PDB entry 5V43 | X-ray diffraction, 2.32 A resolution | chains A and B

# Chain A (and B)
Protein: Ig gamma-1 chain C region
From: Homo sapiens
Notes: chain B of this document is another copy of the same molecule, construct and numbering; everything in this record applies to it too
Reference sequence: P01857 (IGHG1_HUMAN); residues 221-446 here correspond to UniProt positions 104-329 (UniProt number = residue number - 117)
Chain sequence (226 residues; row label = number of the first residue in the row):
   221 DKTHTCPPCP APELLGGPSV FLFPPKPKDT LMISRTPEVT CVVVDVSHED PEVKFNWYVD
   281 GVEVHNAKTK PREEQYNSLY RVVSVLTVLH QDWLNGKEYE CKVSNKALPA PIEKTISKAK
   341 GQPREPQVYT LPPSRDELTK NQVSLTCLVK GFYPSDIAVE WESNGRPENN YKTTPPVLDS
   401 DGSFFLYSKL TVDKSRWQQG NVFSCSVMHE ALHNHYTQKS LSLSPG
Disordered / not traced: 221-235, 445-446 (chain B: 221-235, 249-255, 445-446)
Differences from the reference sequence: conflict Leu-299 (Thr182 in P01857), Glu-320 (Lys203 in P01857), Arg-386 (Gln269 in P01857)
Disulfide bonds: Cys-261/Cys-321, Cys-367/Cys-425
Swiss-Prot annotation at these positions:
  - glycosylation: Asn-297 (N-linked (GlcNAc...) (complex) asparagine)
From the paper describing this entry:
  - conformationally variable residues (domain motion): Glu-269

# How chain A and chain B interact
Contacting residue pairs (59; chain A residue first):
  Phe-241(A) / Glu-269(B)
  Phe-241(A) / Asp-270(B)
  Val-264(A) / Asp-270(B)
  Val-264(A) / Lys-326(B)
  Asp-265(A) / Lys-326(B)
  Tyr-296(A) / Glu-272(B)
  Tyr-296(A) / Lys-274(B)
  Tyr-296(A) / Ser-324(B)
  Tyr-296(A) / Lys-326(B)  hydrogen bond
  Asn-297(A) / Lys-326(B)
  Arg-301(A) / Leu-328(B)  hydrogen bond (side chain-backbone)
  Arg-301(A) / Pro-329(B)  hydrogen bond (side chain-backbone)
  Gln-347(A) / Lys-360(B)
  Tyr-349(A) / Ser-354(B)
  Tyr-349(A) / Asp-356(B)
  Tyr-349(A) / Glu-357(B)
  Tyr-349(A) / Lys-360(B)
  Leu-351(A) / Leu-351(B)  hydrophobic
  Leu-351(A) / Pro-352(B)
  Leu-351(A) / Ser-354(B)
  Leu-351(A) / Thr-366(B)
  Pro-352(A) / Leu-351(B)
  Ser-354(A) / Tyr-349(B)
  Ser-354(A) / Thr-350(B)
  Ser-354(A) / Leu-351(B)
  Asp-356(A) / Tyr-349(B)
  Asp-356(A) / Lys-439(B)
  Glu-357(A) / Tyr-349(B)
  Glu-357(A) / Lys-370(B)  salt bridge
  Lys-360(A) / Gln-347(B)
  Lys-360(A) / Tyr-349(B)
  Ser-364(A) / Leu-368(B)
  Ser-364(A) / Lys-370(B)
  Thr-366(A) / Leu-351(B)
  Thr-366(A) / Tyr-407(B)  hydrogen bond
  Leu-368(A) / Ser-364(B)
  Lys-370(A) / Glu-357(B)
  Lys-370(A) / Ser-364(B)
  Asn-390(A) / Ser-400(B)
  Lys-392(A) / Leu-398(B)
  Lys-392(A) / Ser-400(B)
  Lys-392(A) / Phe-405(B)
  Thr-394(A) / Thr-394(B)
  Thr-394(A) / Val-397(B)
  Pro-395(A) / Pro-395(B)  hydrophobic
  Val-397(A) / Thr-394(B)
  Leu-398(A) / Lys-392(B)
  Asp-399(A) / Lys-409(B)  salt bridge
  Ser-400(A) / Asn-390(B)  hydrogen bond
  Phe-405(A) / Lys-392(B)
  Phe-405(A) / Lys-409(B)
  Tyr-407(A) / Thr-366(B)
  Tyr-407(A) / Tyr-407(B)  hydrophobic
  Tyr-407(A) / Lys-409(B)
  Lys-409(A) / Leu-368(B)
  Lys-409(A) / Asp-399(B)  salt bridge
  Lys-409(A) / Phe-405(B)
  Lys-409(A) / Tyr-407(B)
  Lys-439(A) / Asp-356(B)  salt bridge
Other interface residues (no listed pair), chain A (36 interface residues in all): Ser-239, Phe-243, Thr-350, Pro-353, Thr-393, Ser-408
Other interface residues (no listed pair), chain B (39 interface residues in all): Asn-325, Ala-327, Ala-330, Pro-353, Thr-393, Ser-408
From the paper, about this interface:
  - specific contacts: Asp-265(A)/Lys-326(B)
  - interface residues, chain A: Phe-241(A), Phe-243(A), Val-264(A)
  - interface residues, chain B: Glu-269(B), Asp-270(B), Lys-326(B), Pro-329(B)

# In short
36 residues of chain A face 39 of chain B across their interface; the contacts include 5 hydrogen bonds and 4
salt bridges. Polar contacts include Glu-357(A)/Lys-370(B), Asp-399(A)/Lys-409(B) and Lys-439(A)/Asp-356(B).
The authors report a contact between Asp-265(A) and Lys-326(B). From the paper: interface residues Phe-241(A),
Phe-243(A) and Glu-269(B) among others; conformational variability at Glu-269(A).
Both chains are Ig gamma-1 chain C region (Homo sapiens). Entry 5V43 (Engineered human IgG Fc domain
aglyco801) was determined by X-ray diffraction (same publication as 5V4E).
